PDB entry 6C69 | X-ray diffraction, 1.94 A resolution | chains A and B

Chain A:
Molecule: Antigen-presenting glycoprotein CD1d1
From: Mus musculus
Reference sequence: A0A0R4J090 (A0A0R4J090_MOUSE); residues 1-279 here correspond to UniProt positions 19-297 (UniProt number = residue number + 18)
Amino-acid sequence (285 residues; numbered 1 to 285; the number before each row is that of its first residue):
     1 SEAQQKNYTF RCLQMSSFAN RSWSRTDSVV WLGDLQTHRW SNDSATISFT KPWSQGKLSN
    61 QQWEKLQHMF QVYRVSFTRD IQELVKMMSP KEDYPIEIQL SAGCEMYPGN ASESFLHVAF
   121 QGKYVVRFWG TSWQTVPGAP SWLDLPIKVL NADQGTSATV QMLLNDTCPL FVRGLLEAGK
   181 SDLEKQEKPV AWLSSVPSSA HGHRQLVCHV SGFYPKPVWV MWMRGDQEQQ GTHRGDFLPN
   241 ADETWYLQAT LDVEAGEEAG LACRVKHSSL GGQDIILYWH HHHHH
Unresolved in the structure: 1-6, 89-92, 280-285
Construct notes: expression tag (280-285)
Cystine bridges: C104-C168, C208-C263
Covalent attachments: N-acetylglucosamine (NAG) linked to N20, N42; glycan linked to N165
Ligand contacts: ELM (N-[(2S,3S,4R)-3,4-dihydroxy-8-oxo-8-[(6-phenylhexyl)amino]-1-{[(2S,3R,4S,5R,6R)-3,4,5-trihydroxy-6-(hydroxymethyl)tetra hydro-2H-pyran-2-yl]oxy}octan-2-yl]dodecanamide): C12, Q14, M69, F70, V72, Y73, S76, F77, D80, I81, L84, I98, L100, A102, L116, V118, F120, V126, W133, W142, L143, I147, L150, D153, G155, T156, T159, V160, L163

Chain B:
Molecule: Beta-2-microglobulin
From: Mus musculus
Reference sequence: P01887 (B2MG_MOUSE); residues 1-99 here correspond to UniProt positions 21-119 (UniProt number = residue number + 20)
Amino-acid sequence (99 residues; row label = number of the first residue in the row):
     1 IQKTPQIQVY SRHPPENGKP NILNCYVTQF HPPHIEIQML KNGKKIPKVE MSDMSFSKDW
    61 SFYILAHTEF TPTETDTYAC RVKHASMAEP KTVYWDRDM
Unresolved in the structure: 1
Cystine bridges: C25-C80

How chain A and chain B interact:
Contacting residue pairs (62):
  R11(A) - K58(B)
  L13(A) - S55(B)
  L13(A) - F56(B)
  Q14(A) - F56(B)
  M15(A) - M54(B)
  M15(A) - F56(B)  hydrophobic
  M15(A) - F62(B)  hydrophobic
  S17(A) - P33(B)
  V29(A) - D53(B)
  V29(A) - M54(B)
  V29(A) - S55(B)
  W31(A) - S55(B)  hydrogen bond
  W31(A) - Y63(B)
  Q36(A) - D53(B)  hydrogen bond
  R39(A) - D53(B)  salt bridge
  E97(A) - H31(B)
  E97(A) - P33(B)
  E97(A) - F62(B)
  Q99(A) - H31(B)  hydrogen bond
  Q99(A) - F56(B)
  Q99(A) - W60(B)  hydrogen bond (side chain-backbone)
  Q99(A) - F62(B)
  L100(A) - F56(B)
  H117(A) - W60(B)
  A119(A) - W60(B)  hydrophobic
  Q121(A) - H31(B)
  G122(A) - H31(B)
  G122(A) - W60(B)
  Y124(A) - W60(B)
  V190(A) - P14(B)  hydrophobic
  W192(A) - S11(B)
  W192(A) - H13(B)
  W192(A) - P14(B)  hydrophobic
  W192(A) - P15(B)
  S194(A) - R97(B)  hydrogen bond (side chain-backbone)
  S194(A) - D98(B)  hydrogen bond (side chain-backbone)
  S195(A) - D98(B)
  V196(A) - D98(B)
  V196(A) - M99(B)
  V207(A) - D98(B)
  V207(A) - M99(B)
  H209(A) - R97(B)
  H209(A) - M99(B)
  S211(A) - R12(B)  hydrogen bond (side chain-backbone)
  G212(A) - R12(B)
  L238(A) - Q8(B)
  L238(A) - Y10(B)
  L238(A) - Y26(B)  hydrophobic
  P239(A) - Y10(B)  hydrogen bond (backbone-side chain)
  P239(A) - Y26(B)  hydrophobic
  P239(A) - L65(B)
  N240(A) - Y10(B)
  N240(A) - R12(B)
  N240(A) - N24(B)  hydrogen bond
  N240(A) - L65(B)
  A241(A) - L65(B)
  A241(A) - H67(B)
  D242(A) - R12(B)  salt bridge
  T244(A) - R12(B)
  Y246(A) - Y10(B)  hydrophobic
  Y246(A) - S11(B)
  Q248(A) - M99(B)  hydrogen bond (side chain-backbone)
Other interface residues (no listed pair), chain A (37 interface residues in all): S101, V118, Q205
Other interface residues (no listed pair), chain B (25 interface residues in all): D96

Overview:
37 residues of chain A and 25 residues of chain B are in contact; the contacts include 10 hydrogen bonds and 2
salt bridges. Polar contacts include R39(A)-D53(B), D242(A)-R12(B) and W31(A)-S55(B). Chain A binds compound
ELM. Covalently linked N-acetylglucosamine: at N20(A) and N42(A).
Here chain A is Antigen-presenting glycoprotein CD1d1 and chain B is Beta-2-microglobulin, both from Mus
musculus. Entry 6C69 (Structure of glycolipid aGSA[12,6P] in complex with mouse CD1d) was determined by X-ray
diffraction (same publication as 6C5M, 6C6A, 6C6C, 6C6E, 6C6H, 6C6J and 10 further entries).
